PDB entry 1XVD | X-ray diffraction, 2.30 A resolution | chains C and D of the 6 polymer chains in the assembly

[Chain C (and D)]
Name: Methane monooxygenase component A beta chain
From: Methylococcus capsulatus
Notes: EC 1.14.13.25; fragment: beta subunit; chain D of this document is another copy of the same molecule, construct and numbering; everything in this record applies to it too
Reference sequence: P18798 (MEMB_METCA); residues 1-389 here = UniProt positions 1-389
Sequence (389 residues; row label = number of the first residue in the row):
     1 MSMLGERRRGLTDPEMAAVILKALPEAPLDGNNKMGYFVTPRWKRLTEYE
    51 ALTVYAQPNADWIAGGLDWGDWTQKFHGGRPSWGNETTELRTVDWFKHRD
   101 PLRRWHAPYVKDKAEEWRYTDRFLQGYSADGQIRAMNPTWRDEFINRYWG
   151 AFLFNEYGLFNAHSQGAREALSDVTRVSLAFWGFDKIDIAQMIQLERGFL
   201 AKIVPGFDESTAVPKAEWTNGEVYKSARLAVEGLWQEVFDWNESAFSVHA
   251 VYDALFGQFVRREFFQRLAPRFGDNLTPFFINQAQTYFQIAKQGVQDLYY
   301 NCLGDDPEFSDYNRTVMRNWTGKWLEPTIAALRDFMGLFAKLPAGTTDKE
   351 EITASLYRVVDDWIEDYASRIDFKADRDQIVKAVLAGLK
Unresolved in the structure: 1

[Chain C / chain D interface]
Pairs across the interface - 66 pairs, chain C then chain D:
  M3(C) with P25(D); E26(D); A27(D); P28(D)
  L4(C) with L24(D), hydrophobic
  L11(C) with T12(D)
  T12(C) with L11(D)
  P14(C) with P14(D); A17(D), hydrophobic; A18(D)
  A18(C) with P14(D)
  L24(C) with L4(D), hydrophobic
  P25(C) with M3(D)
  A27(C) with M3(D)
  P28(C) with M3(D)
  D112(C) with R118(D), salt bridge; R122(D), salt bridge
  E115(C) with E115(D); R118(D), salt bridge; R122(D), salt bridge
  E116(C) with Y119(D); R122(D), salt bridge
  R118(C) with K111(D); D112(D), salt bridge; E115(D), salt bridge
  Y119(C) with E116(D); Y119(D), hydrophobic; Q283(D)
  R122(C) with D112(D), salt bridge; E115(D), salt bridge; E116(D), salt bridge; T286(D)
  F123(C) with N282(D)
  G126(C) with Q289(D)
  A129(C) with Q289(D)
  D130(C) with Q258(D), hydrogen bond; R262(D), salt bridge; Q285(D); Q289(D), hydrogen bond
  Q132(C) with Q266(D), hydrogen bond
  R134(C) with R262(D); R358(D); D362(D), salt bridge
  Q258(C) with D130(D), hydrogen bond
  R262(C) with D130(D), salt bridge; Q132(D); R134(D)
  Q266(C) with Q132(D), hydrogen bond; N275(D)
  P270(C) with P270(D), hydrophobic; N275(D)
  N275(C) with Q266(D), hydrogen bond (side chain-backbone); P270(D)
  P278(C) with N275(D)
  F279(C) with N282(D)
  N282(C) with F123(D)
  Q283(C) with Y119(D)
  Q285(C) with D130(D); Q132(D)
  T286(C) with R122(D); F123(D)
  Q289(C) with G126(D); A129(D); D130(D), hydrogen bond
  R358(C) with R134(D)
  D362(C) with R134(D), salt bridge
Other interface residues (no listed pair), chain C (43 interface residues in all): A17, L21, E26, K111, A135, I290, K292
Other interface residues (no listed pair), chain D (39 interface residues in all): L21, F279

[Summary]
43 residues of chain C and 39 residues of chain D are in contact, with 7 hydrogen bonds and 14 salt bridges.
Polar pairs include D112(C)-R118(D), D112(C)-R122(D) and E115(C)-R118(D).
Both chains are Methane monooxygenase component A beta chain (Methylococcus capsulatus). Entry 1XVD (Soluble
methane monooxygenase hydroxylase: 4-fluorophenol soaked structure) was determined by X-ray diffraction,
deposited together with 1XU3, 1XU5, 1XVB, 1XVC, 1XVE, 1XVF and 1XVG.
